Entry 6A6X (X-ray diffraction, 2.70 A resolution); this record covers chains A and C of the 4 polymer chains in the assembly.

# Chain A
Molecule: Probable endoribonuclease MazF7
From: Mycobacterium tuberculosis
Notes: EC 3.1.-.-
Reference sequence: P0CL62 (MAZF7_MYCTU); numbering as in UniProt (aligned over 1-136)
Sequence (140 residues; row label = number of the first residue in the row; numbers below 1 keep their minus sign (Gly-3 is residue -3)):
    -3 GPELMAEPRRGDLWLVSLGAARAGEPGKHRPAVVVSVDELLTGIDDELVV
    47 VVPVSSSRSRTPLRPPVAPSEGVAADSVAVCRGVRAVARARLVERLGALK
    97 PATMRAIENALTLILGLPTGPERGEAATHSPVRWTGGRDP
Not modelled in the structure: 17-23, 116-136
Sequence notes: expression tag (-3 to 0)
Reported in the primary citation:
  - conformationally variable residues (order/disorder transition): Ala17 to Gly23

# Chain C
Molecule: Antitoxin MazE7
From: Mycobacterium tuberculosis
Reference sequence: P9WJ85 (MAZE7_MYCTU); residues 1-77 here = UniProt positions 1-77
Sequence (83 residues; numbered -5 to 77; the number before each row is that of its first residue; numbers below 1 keep their minus sign (Gly-5 is residue -5)):
    -5 GPSQDPMSTSTTIRVSTQTRDRLAAQARERGISMSALLTELAAQAERQAI
    45 FRAEREASHAETTTQAVRDEDREWEGTVGDGLG
Not modelled in the structure: -5 to 1, 77
Sequence notes: expression tag (-5 to 0)

# Interface between chain A and chain C
Residue-residue contacts - 17 pairs, chain A then chain C:
  Gly-3(A) with Arg49(C)
  Pro-2(A) with Arg49(C)
  Leu14(A) with Val72(C), hydrophobic; Leu76(C), hydrophobic
  Gly15(A) with Val72(C)
  Val33(A) with Phe45(C), hydrophobic
  Glu35(A) with Phe45(C); Arg49(C), hydrogen bond (backbone-side chain)
  Leu36(A) with Glu48(C); Arg49(C)
  Leu37(A) with Arg49(C)
  Thr38(A) with Arg49(C)
  Arg54(A) with Gly75(C), hydrogen bond (side chain-backbone)
  Arg81(A) with Thr71(C); Val72(C), hydrogen bond (side chain-backbone); Asp74(C), hydrogen bond (side chain-backbone)
  Arg87(A) with Val72(C)
Also at the interface, not in a pair above, chain A (17 interface residues in all): Arg26, Ile40, Leu44, Pro49, Val83
Also at the interface, not in a pair above, chain C (12 interface residues in all): Ser52, Thr56, Asp65, Gly73
Interface features reported in the paper:
  - residue pairs: Arg81(A)-Asp74(C) (hydrogen bond)
  - interface residues, chain A: Gly-3(A), Arg26(A), Val33(A), Glu35(A), Leu36(A), Arg81(A)
  - interface residues, chain C: Glu48(C), Asp74(C)

# Summary
Chain A and chain C form an interface of 17 and 12 residues respectively; the contacts include 4 hydrogen
bonds. Among the polar pairs are Glu35(A)-Arg49(C), Arg54(A)-Gly75(C) and Arg81(A)-Val72(C). The authors
report a hydrogen bond between Arg81(A) and Asp74(C). The paper reports interface residues Gly-3(A), Arg26(A)
and Glu48(C) among others; conformational variability at Ala17(A).
Here chain A is Probable endoribonuclease MazF7 and chain C is Antitoxin MazE7, both from Mycobacterium
tuberculosis. Entry 6A6X (The crystal structure of the Mtb MazE-MazF-mt9 complex) was determined by X-ray
diffraction.
